9GBK - chains N and V of the 29 polymer chains in the assembly; structure by electron microscopy, 2.39 A resolution.

== Chain N ==
Molecule: Proteasome subunit beta type-7
Source organism: Saccharomyces cerevisiae
UniProt: P30657 (PSB7_YEAST); residues 1-233 here correspond to UniProt positions 34-266 (UniProt number = residue number + 33)
Chain sequence (233 residues; each row starts with the number of its first residue):
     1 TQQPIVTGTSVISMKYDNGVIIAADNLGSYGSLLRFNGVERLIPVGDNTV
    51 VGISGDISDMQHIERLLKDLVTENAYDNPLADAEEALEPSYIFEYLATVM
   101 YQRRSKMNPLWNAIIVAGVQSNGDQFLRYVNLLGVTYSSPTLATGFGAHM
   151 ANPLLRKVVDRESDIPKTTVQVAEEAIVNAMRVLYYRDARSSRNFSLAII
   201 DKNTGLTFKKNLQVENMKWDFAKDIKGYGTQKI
Unresolved in the structure: 229-233

== Chain V ==
Molecule: Proteasome subunit beta type-1
Source organism: Saccharomyces cerevisiae
Notes: EC 3.4.25.1
UniProt: P38624 (PSB1_YEAST); residues 1-196 here correspond to UniProt positions 20-215 (UniProt number = residue number + 19)
Chain sequence (196 residues; each row starts with the number of its first residue):
     1 TSIMAVTFKDGVILGADSRTTTGAYIANRVTDKLTRVHDKIWCCRSGSAA
    51 DTQAIADIVQYHLELYTSQYGTPSTETAASVFKELCYENKDNLTAGIIVA
   101 GYDDKNKGEVYTIPLGGSVHKLPYAIAGSGSTFIYGYCDKNFRENMSKEE
   151 TVDFIKHSLSQAIKWDGSSGGVIRMVVLTAAGVERLIFYPDEYEQL
Unresolved in the structure: 196
UniProt features mapped onto this chain:
  - active site: Thr1 (Nucleophile)
Reported in the primary citation:
  - catalytic residues: Thr1 (citing earlier work)

== How chain N and chain V interact ==
Contacting residue pairs (44; chain N residue first):
  Ser32(N) - Asp166(V)
  Ser32(N) - Gly167(V)  hydrogen bond (backbone-backbone)
  Leu33(N) - Phe133(V)  hydrophobic
  Leu33(N) - Trp165(V)
  Leu34(N) - Lys164(V)
  Leu34(N) - Trp165(V)
  Leu34(N) - Asp166(V)
  Leu34(N) - Gly167(V)
  Arg35(N) - Trp165(V)
  Phe146(N) - Tyr25(V)  hydrophobic
  Tyr185(N) - Glu194(V)
  Tyr186(N) - Ile26(V)
  Tyr186(N) - Arg29(V)
  Arg187(N) - Tyr25(V)
  Arg187(N) - Ile26(V)  hydrogen bond (backbone-backbone)
  Arg187(N) - Ala27(V)  hydrogen bond (side chain-backbone)
  Arg187(N) - Asn28(V)
  Arg187(N) - Arg29(V)
  Asp188(N) - Ala24(V)
  Ala189(N) - Ala24(V)  hydrogen bond (backbone-backbone)
  Ala189(N) - Gly167(V)
  Arg190(N) - Gly167(V)
  Arg193(N) - Asp191(V)  salt bridge
  Arg193(N) - Glu194(V)  salt bridge
  Lys218(N) - Arg29(V)  hydrogen bond (backbone-side chain)
  Trp219(N) - Arg29(V)
  Trp219(N) - Val30(V)
  Trp219(N) - Val172(V)
  Trp219(N) - Tyr189(V)
  Trp219(N) - Pro190(V)  hydrophobic
  Asp220(N) - Tyr189(V)
  Ala222(N) - Val30(V)  hydrophobic
  Ala222(N) - Arg174(V)  hydrogen bond (backbone-side chain)
  Lys223(N) - Ile187(V)
  Lys223(N) - Tyr189(V)  hydrogen bond
  Ile225(N) - Asp32(V)
  Ile225(N) - Arg174(V)
  Lys226(N) - Asp32(V)
  Lys226(N) - Arg185(V)
  Gly227(N) - Asp32(V)  hydrogen bond (backbone-side chain)
  Tyr228(N) - Thr35(V)
  Tyr228(N) - Gln53(V)
  Tyr228(N) - Ala56(V)
  Tyr228(N) - Asp57(V)  hydrogen bond
Interface residues without a listed pair, chain N (22 interface residues in all): Phe221
Interface residues without a listed pair, chain V (30 interface residues in all): Arg19, Thr21, Leu34, Ser168, Gly171

== In short ==
Chain N and chain V form an interface of 22 and 30 residues respectively, with 9 hydrogen bonds and 2 salt
bridges. Polar pairs include Arg193(N)-Asp191(V), Arg193(N)-Glu194(V) and Arg187(N)-Ala27(V). Curated
annotation (UniProt) lists active-site residue Thr1(V) on chain V. From the paper: the catalytic residue
Thr1(V).
Chain N is Proteasome subunit beta type-7 and chain V is Proteasome subunit beta type-1, both from
Saccharomyces cerevisiae; the structure, Blm10-20S proteasome complex from pre1-1, was determined by electron
microscopy, deposited together with 8RVL, 8RVO, 8RVP and 8RVQ.
